PDB entry 9EOK | electron microscopy, 23.00 A resolution (very low resolution: no residue pairs are listed; an interface is given only as per-side residue counts) | chains q and r of the 42 polymer chains in the assembly

[Chain q (and r)]
Protein: Tubulin beta-4 chain
Source organism: Xenopus laevis
Notes: chain r of this document is another copy of the same molecule, construct and numbering; everything in this record applies to it too
UniProt: P30883 (TBB4_XENLA); the author numbering skips numbers that UniProt does not, so the offset changes along the chain: 1-44 = UniProt 1-44; 47-360 = UniProt 45-358; 369-455 = UniProt 359-445
Chain sequence (445 residues; each row starts with the number of its first residue; note: 10 numbers in that range are skipped by the numbering (no residue carries them; nothing is unmodelled there)):
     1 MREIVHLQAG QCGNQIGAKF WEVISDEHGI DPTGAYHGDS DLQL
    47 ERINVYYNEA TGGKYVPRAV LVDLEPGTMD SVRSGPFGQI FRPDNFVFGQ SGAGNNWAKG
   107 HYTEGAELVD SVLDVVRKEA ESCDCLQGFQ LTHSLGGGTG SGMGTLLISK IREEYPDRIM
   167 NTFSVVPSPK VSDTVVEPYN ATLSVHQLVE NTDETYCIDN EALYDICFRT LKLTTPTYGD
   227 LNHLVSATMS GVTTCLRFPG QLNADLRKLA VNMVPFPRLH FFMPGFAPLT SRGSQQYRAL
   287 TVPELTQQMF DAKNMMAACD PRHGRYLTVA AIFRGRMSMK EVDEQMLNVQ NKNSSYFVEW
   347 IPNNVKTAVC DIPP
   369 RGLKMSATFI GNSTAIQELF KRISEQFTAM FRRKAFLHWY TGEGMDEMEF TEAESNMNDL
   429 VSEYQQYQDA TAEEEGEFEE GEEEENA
Unresolved in the structure: 437-455
Ligand contacts:
  - GDP (guanosine-5'-diphosphate): Gly10, Gln11, Cys12, Gln15, Ile16, Ala99, Asn101, Ser140, Gly142, Gly143, Gly144, Thr145, Gly146, Asp179, Thr180, Glu183, Asn206, Tyr224, Leu227, Asn228
  - GTP (guanosine-5'-triphosphate): Gln247, Leu248, Lys254
  - taxol (TA1): Glu22, Val23, Asp26, Glu27, Leu217, Leu219, Asp226, His229, Leu230, Ala233, Ser236, Phe272, Pro274, Leu275, Thr276, Arg278, Gln281, Arg320, Pro360, Arg369, Gly370, Leu371
Curated features (UniProtKB/Swiss-Prot):
  - motif: Met1 to Ile4 (MREI motif)
  - binding site (GTP): Gln11, Glu71, Ser140, Gly144, Thr145, Gly146, Asn206, Asn228
  - binding site (Mg(2+)): Glu71
  - modified residue: Glu448 (5-glutamyl polyglutamate)

[Interface between chain q and chain r]
At this resolution (23 A) residue pairs are not listed: 14 residues of chain q and 16 of chain r lie at the interface.

[Summary]
14 residues of chain q face 16 of chain r across their interface. Bound to chain q: GTP, GDP and taxol.
Curated annotation (UniProt) lists 8 GTP-binding residues and Mg2+-binding residue Glu71(q) on chain q.
Both chains are Tubulin beta-4 chain (Xenopus laevis). Entry 9EOK (Minus end of the vertebrate gamma-tubulin
ring complex-capped microtubule) was determined by electron microscopy (same publication as 9EOJ).
